6HHJ - chain A; structure by X-ray diffraction, 2.30 A resolution.

Chain A:
Molecule: RAC-alpha serine/threonine-protein kinase
From: Homo sapiens
Notes: EC 2.7.11.1
UniProt: P31749 (AKT1_HUMAN); numbering as in UniProt (aligned over 2-446)
Chain sequence (446 residues; numbered 1 to 446; the number before each row is that of its first residue):
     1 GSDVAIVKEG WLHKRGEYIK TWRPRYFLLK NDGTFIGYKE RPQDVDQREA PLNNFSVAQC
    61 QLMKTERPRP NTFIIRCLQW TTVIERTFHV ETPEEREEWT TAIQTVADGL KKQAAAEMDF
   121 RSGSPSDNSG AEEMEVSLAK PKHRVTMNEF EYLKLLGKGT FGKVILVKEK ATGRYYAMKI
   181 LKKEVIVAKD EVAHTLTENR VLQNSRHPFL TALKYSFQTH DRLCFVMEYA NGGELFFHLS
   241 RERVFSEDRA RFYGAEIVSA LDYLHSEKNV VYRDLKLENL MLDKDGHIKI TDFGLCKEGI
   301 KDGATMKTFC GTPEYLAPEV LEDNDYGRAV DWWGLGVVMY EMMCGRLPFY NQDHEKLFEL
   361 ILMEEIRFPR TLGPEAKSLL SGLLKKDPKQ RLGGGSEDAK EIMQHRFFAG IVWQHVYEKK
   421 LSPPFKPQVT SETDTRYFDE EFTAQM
Not modelled in the structure: 1-2, 45-46, 114-143, 445-446
Disulfide bonds: C60-C77
Covalent attachments: compound G4H linked to C310
Sequence notes: expression tag (1); engineered mutation A114 (Glu in P31749), A115 (Glu in P31749), A116 (Glu in P31749)
Residues lining bound ligands: G4H (N-[1-methyl-2-oxidanylidene-3-[1-[[4-(5-oxidanylidene-3-phenyl-6H-1,6-naphthyridin-2-yl)phenyl]methyl]piperidin-4-yl]benzimidazol-5-yl]propanamide): E17, Y18, Q79, W80, T82, I84, E85, S205, L210, T211, L264, K268, V270, V271, Y272, R273, D274, I290, T291, D292, L295, C296, K297, G311
UniProt features mapped onto this chain:
  - active site: D274 (Proton acceptor)
  - binding site (1D-myo-inositol 1,3,4,5-tetrakisphosphate): K14 to I19, R23 to R25, N53, R86
  - binding site (ATP): L156 to V164, K179
  - modified residue: K14 (N6-acetyllysine), K20 (N6-acetyllysine), S124 (Phosphoserine), S126 (Phosphoserine), S129 (Phosphoserine), Y176 (Phosphotyrosine), T308 (Phosphothreonine)
  - glycosylation: S126 (O-linked (GlcNAc) serine), S129 (O-linked (GlcNAc) serine), T305 (O-linked (GlcNAc) threonine), T312 (O-linked (GlcNAc) threonine)
  - cross-link: K284 (Glycyl lysine isopeptide (Lys-Gly) (interchain with G-Cter in ubiquitin))
  - natural variant: E17 (E17K: In PROTEUSS and breast cancer), R25 (R25C: In CWS6), T435 (T435P: In CWS6)
  - mutagenesis: K8 (K8R: Substantial reduction of ubiquitination, phosphorylation at T-308 and S-473, AKT activation as well as IGF1-induced membrane recruitment ...), K14 (K14A: Impairs interaction with PtdIns(3,4,5)P3 and PtdIns(3,4)P2 ...), E17 (E17K: Loss of membrane localization; when associated with Q-20), K20 (K20Q: Substantial reduction of phosphorylation at T-308 and S-473, reduced AKT activation, and reduced binding to PIP3 as well as IGF1-induced membrane recruitment. Loss of membrane localization ...), R25 (R25A: Impairs interaction with PtdIns(3,4,5)P3 and PtdIns(3,4)P2), R76 to L78 (Abolished binding to cyclin-A, preventing phosphorylation by CDK2), R86 (R86A: Impairs interaction with PtdIns(3,4,5)P3 and PtdIns(3,4)P2), Y176 (Y176F: Significant loss of interaction with TNK2. Loss of membrane localization. Significant reduction in phosphorylation on Ser-473), K179 (K179M: Abolished serine/threonine-protein kinase activity), R273 to L275 (Abolished binding to cyclin-A, preventing phosphorylation by CDK2), T305 (T305A: Reduces O-GlcNAc levels; Reduces O-GlcNAc levels even more; when associated with A-312; T305Y: Abolishes phosphorylation at Thr-308), T308 (T308D: 5-fold activation and 18-fold activation; when associated with D-473), 1 further mutagenesis entry in UniProt
From the paper describing this entry:
  - binding site for G4H: Q79, W80, K297, C310

Overview:
Covalently linked compound G4H: at C310. From UniProt: active-site residue D274, 11 residues binding
1D-myo-inositol 1,3,4,5-tetrakisphosphate, 10 ATP-binding residues and 17 mutagenesis sites. The paper reports
a binding site for G4H at Q79, W80 and K297 among others.
Chain A is RAC-alpha serine/threonine-protein kinase (Homo sapiens); the structure, Crystal Structure of AKT1
in Complex with Covalent-Allosteric AKT Inhibitor 24b, was determined by X-ray diffraction together with 6HHG,
6HHH and 6HHI from the same study.
